PDB entry 8SQK | electron microscopy, 3.01 A resolution | chains B and C of the 8 polymer chains in the assembly

== Chain B ==
Name: Non-structural protein 8
Source organism: Severe acute respiratory syndrome coronavirus 2
UniProtKB: P0DTD1 (R1AB_SARS2); residues 1-198 here correspond to UniProt positions 3943-4140 (UniProt number = residue number + 3942)
Amino-acid sequence (198 residues; each row starts with the number of its first residue):
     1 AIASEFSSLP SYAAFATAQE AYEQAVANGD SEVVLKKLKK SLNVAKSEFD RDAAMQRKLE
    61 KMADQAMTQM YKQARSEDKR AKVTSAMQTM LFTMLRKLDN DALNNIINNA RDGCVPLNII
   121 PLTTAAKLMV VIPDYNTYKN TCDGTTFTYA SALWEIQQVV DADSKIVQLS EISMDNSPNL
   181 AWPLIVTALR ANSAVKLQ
Disordered / not traced: 1-5, 193-198
Swiss-Prot annotation at these positions:
  - site: Gln198 (Cleavage)

== Chain C ==
Name: Non-structural protein 7
Source organism: Severe acute respiratory syndrome coronavirus 2
UniProtKB: P0DTD1 (R1AB_SARS2); residues 1-83 here correspond to UniProt positions 3860-3942 (UniProt number = residue number + 3859)
Amino-acid sequence (83 residues; row label = number of the first residue in the row):
     1 SKMSDVKCTS VVLLSVLQQL RVESSSKLWA QCVQLHNDIL LAKDTTEAFE KMVSLLSVLL
    61 SMQGAVDINK LCEEMLDNRA TLQ
Disordered / not traced: 1, 75-83
Swiss-Prot annotation at these positions:
  - site: Gln83 (Cleavage)

== Interface between chain B and chain C ==
Contacting residue pairs (6):
  Asp163(B) - Ser24(C)
  Asp163(B) - Ser26(C)  hydrogen bond
  Pro178(B) - Lys27(C)  hydrogen bond (backbone-side chain)
  Asn179(B) - Lys27(C)
  Leu180(B) - Lys27(C)
  Ala181(B) - Ser26(C)
Interface residues without a listed pair, chain B (6 interface residues in all): Ala162
Interface residues without a listed pair, chain C (4 interface residues in all): Ser25

== In short ==
Chain B and chain C form an interface of 6 and 4 residues respectively; the contacts include 2 hydrogen bonds.
Among the polar pairs are Asp163(B)-Ser26(C) and Pro178(B)-Lys27(C).
Chain B is Non-structural protein 8 and chain C is Non-structural protein 7, both from Severe acute
respiratory syndrome coronavirus 2; the structure, SARS-CoV-2 replication-transcription complex bound to
RNA-nsp9 and GDP-betaS, as a pre-catalytic deRNAylation/mRNA capping intermediate, was determined by electron
microscopy, deposited together with 8SQ9 and 8SQJ.
